PDB entry 8FJS | electron microscopy, 3.00 A resolution | chains A and H of the 25 polymer chains in the assembly

[Chain A (and H)]
Protein: Pilin_N domain-containing protein
Source organism: Saccharolobus solfataricus
Notes: chain H of this document is another copy of the same molecule, construct and numbering; everything in this record applies to it too
UniProt: A0A7S9IHX8 (A0A7S9IHX8_SACSO); residues -11 to 132 here correspond to UniProt positions 1-144 (UniProt number = residue number + 12)
Chain sequence (144 residues; each row starts with the number of its first residue; numbers below 1 keep their minus sign (Met-11 is residue -11)):
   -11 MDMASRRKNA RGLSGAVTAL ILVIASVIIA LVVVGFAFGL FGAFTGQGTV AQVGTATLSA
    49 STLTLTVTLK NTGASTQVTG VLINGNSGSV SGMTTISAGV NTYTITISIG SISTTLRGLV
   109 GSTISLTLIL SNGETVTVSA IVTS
Not modelled in the structure: -11 to 0

[How chain A and chain H interact]
Residue-residue contacts - 34 pairs, chain A then chain H:
  Leu1(A) with Val21(H), hydrophobic
  Val5(A) with Phe29(H), hydrophobic
  Leu8(A) with Phe29(H), hydrophobic
  Ile9(A) with Phe32(H), hydrophobic
  Ile12(A) with Phe32(H)
  Ile16(A) with Gln35(H); Thr37(H); Glu122(H)
  Leu19(A) with Ala39(H)
  Val20(A) with Val38(H)
  Gly23(A) with Gln40(H)
  Phe24(A) with Ser113(H); Thr125(H); Ser127(H)
  Gly27(A) with Gln40(H); Thr43(H), hydrogen bond (backbone-side chain); Ser127(H)
  Leu28(A) with Ser127(H)
  Gly30(A) with Thr43(H)
  Ala31(A) with Thr43(H), hydrogen bond (backbone-side chain); Thr111(H); Ser127(H); Ile129(H)
  Phe32(A) with Thr111(H)
  Gly34(A) with Ile129(H)
  Gln35(A) with Gly109(H)
  Ser63(A) with Val108(H)
  Ser119(A) with Gly106(H); Leu107(H); Val108(H), hydrogen bond (side chain-backbone); Ser110(H), hydrogen bond (backbone-side chain)
  Asn120(A) with Val108(H); Gly109(H); Ser110(H)
Other interface residues (no listed pair), chain A (24 interface residues in all): Ala62, Thr64, Gln65, Gly121
Other interface residues (no listed pair), chain H (27 interface residues in all): Ala25, Thr33, Gly36, Thr123, Val124, Val126, Ala128

[Summary]
24 residues of chain A and 27 residues of chain H are in contact, with 4 hydrogen bonds. Polar contacts
include Gly27(A)-Thr43(H), Ala31(A)-Thr43(H) and Ser119(A)-Val108(H).
Chain A and chain H are both Pilin_N domain-containing protein (Saccharolobus solfataricus); the structure,
Structure of the Saccharolobus solfataricus archaeal type IV pilus at 3 Angstrom resolution, was determined by
electron microscopy, deposited together with 8FJ5, 8FK0, 8FK7 and 7TXI.
